6UG0 - chains C and D of the 4 polymer chains in the assembly; structure by X-ray diffraction, 1.83 A resolution.

# Chain C
Molecule: Nitrogenase molybdenum-iron protein alpha chain
From: Azotobacter vinelandii
Notes: EC 1.18.6.1
Reference sequence: P07328 (NIFD_AZOVI); numbering as in UniProt (aligned over 1-492)
Amino-acid sequence (492 residues; row label = number of the first residue in the row):
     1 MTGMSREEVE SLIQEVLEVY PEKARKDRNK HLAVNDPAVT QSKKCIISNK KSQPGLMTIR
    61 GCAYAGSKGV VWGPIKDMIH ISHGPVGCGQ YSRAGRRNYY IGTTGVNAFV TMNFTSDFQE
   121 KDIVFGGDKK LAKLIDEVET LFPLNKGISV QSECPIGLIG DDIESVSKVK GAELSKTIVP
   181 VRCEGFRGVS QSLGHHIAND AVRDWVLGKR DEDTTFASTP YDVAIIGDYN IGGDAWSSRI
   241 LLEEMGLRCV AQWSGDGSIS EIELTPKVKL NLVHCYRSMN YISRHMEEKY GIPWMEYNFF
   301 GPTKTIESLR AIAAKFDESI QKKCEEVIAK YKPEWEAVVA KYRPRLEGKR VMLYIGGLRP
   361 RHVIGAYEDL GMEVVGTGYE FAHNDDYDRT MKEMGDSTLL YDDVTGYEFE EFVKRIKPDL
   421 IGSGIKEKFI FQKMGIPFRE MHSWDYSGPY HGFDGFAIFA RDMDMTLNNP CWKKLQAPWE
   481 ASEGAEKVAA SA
Unresolved in the structure: 1-4, 481-492
Bound ions: fe(8)-S(7) cluster, oxidized Fe: C62, C88, C154 (shared with C70(D), C95(D), C153(D), S188(D) of chain D); Fe ion: C275 (together with nitrogen molecule)
Small-molecule neighbours:
  - fe(8)-S(7) cluster, oxidized (1CL): C62, Y64, P85, V86, G87, C88, Y91, E153, C154, G185
  - hydrosulfuric acid (H2S): R93, T104, T111, M112
  - 3-hydroxy-3-carboxy-adipic acid (HCA): A65, G95, R96, Q191, G424, I425, K426, E440, H442
  - nitrogen molecule / ICZ: V70, R96, H195, Y229, I231, C275, S278, I355, G356, G357, L358, R359, P360, F381, M441, H442
  - molybdenum atom (MO), molecule 1: N29, K30, L32, A33, C45
  - molybdenum atom (MO), molecule 2: P37, A38, V39, T40
Curated features (UniProtKB/Swiss-Prot):
  - binding site ([8Fe-7S] cluster): C62, C88, C154
  - binding site ([7Fe-Mo-9S-C-homocitryl] cluster): C275, H442
  - mutagenesis: H195 (H195Q: No nitrogenase activity)
Reported in the primary citation:
  - binding site for nitrogen molecule: R96, H195, G356, G357
  - catalytic residues: R96, H195 (proposed by the authors, not directly observed)

# Chain D
Molecule: Nitrogenase molybdenum-iron protein beta chain
From: Azotobacter vinelandii
Notes: EC 1.18.6.1
Reference sequence: P07329 (NIFK_AZOVI); numbering as in UniProt (aligned over 1-523)
Amino-acid sequence (523 residues; row label = number of the first residue in the row):
     1 MSQQVDKIKA SYPLFLDQDY KDMLAKKRDG FEEKYPQDKI DEVFQWTTTK EYQELNFQRE
    61 ALTVNPAKAC QPLGAVLCAL GFEKTMPYVH GSQGCVAYFR SYFNRHFREP VSCVSDSMTE
   121 DAAVFGGQQN MKDGLQNCKA TYKPDMIAVS TTCMAEVIGD DLNAFINNSK KEGFIPDEFP
   181 VPFAHTPSFV GSHVTGWDNM FEGIARYFTL KSMDDKVVGS NKKINIVPGF ETYLGNFRVI
   241 KRMLSEMGVG YSLLSDPEEV LDTPADGQFR MYAGGTTQEE MKDAPNALNT VLLQPWHLEK
   301 TKKFVEGTWK HEVPKLNIPM GLDWTDEFLM KVSEISGQPI PASLTKERGR LVDMMTDSHT
   361 WLHGKRFALW GDPDFVMGLV KFLLELGCEP VHILCHNGNK RWKKAVDAIL AASPYGKNAT
   421 VYIGKDLWHL RSLVFTDKPD FMIGNSYGKF IQRDTLHKGK EFEVPLIRIG FPIFDRHHLH
   481 RSTTLGYEGA MQILTTLVNS ILERLDEETR GMQATDYNHD LVR
Unresolved in the structure: 1
Bound ions: fe(8)-S(7) cluster, oxidized Fe: C70, C95, C153, S188 (shared with C62(C), C88(C), C154(C) of chain C); Fe ion site 1: R108, E109 (shared with 2 residues of chain B); Fe ion site 2: D353, D357 (shared with 2 residues of chain B)
Small-molecule neighbours: fe(8)-S(7) cluster, oxidized (1CL): C70, P72, S92, G94, C95, Y98, F99, T152, C153, S188
Curated features (UniProtKB/Swiss-Prot):
  - binding site ([8Fe-7S] cluster): C70, C95, C153, S188

# Chain C / chain D interface
Contacting residue pairs (200; chain C residue first):
  V19(C) - A140(D)
  V19(C) - K143(D)
  Y20(C) - T141(D)
  P21(C) - Q136(D)
  P21(C) - N137(D)
  P21(C) - A140(D)
  K23(C) - D133(D)  salt bridge
  A24(C) - N137(D)
  S52(C) - Q93(D)  hydrogen bond
  S52(C) - S117(D)
  P54(C) - S115(D)
  P54(C) - D116(D)
  P54(C) - N130(D)
  P54(C) - G134(D)
  P54(C) - N137(D)  hydrogen bond (backbone-side chain)
  G55(C) - V114(D)
  G55(C) - S115(D)  hydrogen bond (backbone-backbone)
  G55(C) - D116(D)
  G55(C) - G134(D)
  G55(C) - C138(D)
  G55(C) - Y142(D)
  L56(C) - N137(D)
  L56(C) - T141(D)
  L56(C) - Y142(D)  hydrogen bond (backbone-side chain)
  M57(C) - M86(D)  hydrophobic
  M57(C) - R100(D)
  M57(C) - C113(D)
  M57(C) - V114(D)  hydrophobic
  M57(C) - Y142(D)
  M57(C) - M271(D)  hydrophobic
  T58(C) - Q93(D)
  T58(C) - R100(D)
  R60(C) - Q93(D)
  R60(C) - A97(D)
  G61(C) - Q93(D)  hydrogen bond (backbone-side chain)
  G61(C) - G94(D)
  C62(C) - G94(D)
  Y64(C) - Y98(D)
  A65(C) - Y98(D)
  K76(C) - E32(D)  salt bridge
  P85(C) - S188(D)
  P85(C) - F189(D)  hydrophobic
  V86(C) - P66(D)  hydrophobic
  V86(C) - A69(D)
  G87(C) - C70(D)
  Q90(C) - P66(D)  hydrogen bond (side chain-backbone)
  Q90(C) - K68(D)  hydrogen bond (side chain-backbone)
  Q90(C) - Y102(D)
  Q90(C) - Y447(D)
  Y91(C) - A69(D)
  Y91(C) - C70(D)  hydrogen bond (side chain-backbone)
  Y91(C) - L73(D)
  Y91(C) - Y98(D)  hydrophobic
  Y91(C) - F99(D)  hydrophobic
  Y91(C) - Y102(D)  hydrophobic
  S92(C) - Y98(D)
  R93(C) - N65(D)  hydrogen bond
  R93(C) - Y447(D)
  R93(C) - F450(D)
  G95(C) - R105(D)
  Y99(C) - S11(D)
  T103(C) - I40(D)
  T104(C) - R453(D)
  T104(C) - D454(D)
  V106(C) - I40(D)
  V106(C) - V43(D)  hydrophobic
  V106(C) - F44(D)  hydrophobic
  N107(C) - K34(D)
  N107(C) - I40(D)
  M112(C) - V64(D)  hydrophobic
  M112(C) - N65(D)
  M112(C) - W428(D)  hydrophobic
  N113(C) - T63(D)
  N113(C) - V64(D)
  N113(C) - N65(D)  hydrogen bond (backbone-backbone)
  N113(C) - P66(D)
  F114(C) - L62(D)  hydrophobic
  F114(C) - T63(D)
  F114(C) - V64(D)  hydrophobic
  T115(C) - L62(D)
  T115(C) - T63(D)  hydrogen bond (backbone-backbone)
  D117(C) - T63(D)
  D117(C) - K68(D)  salt bridge
  F118(C) - F189(D)
  Q119(C) - K68(D)
  Q119(C) - F189(D)
  E120(C) - F189(D)  hydrogen bond (backbone-backbone)
  I123(C) - F189(D)  hydrophobic
  K130(C) - A61(D)
  K133(C) - E60(D)  salt bridge
  K133(C) - A61(D)
  L134(C) - A61(D)
  L134(C) - L62(D)  hydrophobic
  E137(C) - R59(D)
  E137(C) - E60(D)  hydrogen bond (side chain-backbone)
  E137(C) - A61(D)  hydrogen bond (side chain-backbone)
  E137(C) - L62(D)  hydrogen bond (side chain-backbone)
  V138(C) - L62(D)  hydrophobic
  T140(C) - W46(D)
  L141(C) - Y52(D)  hydrogen bond (backbone-side chain)
  L141(C) - L55(D)  hydrophobic
  L141(C) - N56(D)
  L141(C) - R59(D)
  F142(C) - W428(D)  hydrophobic
  L144(C) - Y35(D)
  L144(C) - V43(D)  hydrophobic
  K146(C) - E32(D)  hydrogen bond (side chain-backbone)
  K146(C) - E33(D)  hydrogen bond (side chain-backbone)
  C154(C) - S92(D)
  P155(C) - C153(D)
  L158(C) - A123(D)  hydrophobic
  L158(C) - M154(D)  hydrophobic
  L158(C) - V157(D)  hydrophobic
  I159(C) - V157(D)  hydrophobic
  F186(C) - T119(D)
  F186(C) - E120(D)  hydrogen bond (backbone-backbone)
  F186(C) - M154(D)  hydrophobic
  G188(C) - T119(D)
  V189(C) - Q93(D)  hydrogen bond (backbone-side chain)
  R210(C) - E33(D)  salt bridge
  G232(C) - S11(D)
  G232(C) - F15(D)
  G233(C) - F15(D)
  W236(C) - F15(D)  hydrophobic
  W236(C) - Y20(D)
  W236(C) - M23(D)
  W236(C) - L24(D)
  S237(C) - Y20(D)
  R239(C) - M23(D)
  R239(C) - K27(D)
  R239(C) - F31(D)
  I240(C) - D19(D)
  I240(C) - Y20(D)
  I240(C) - M23(D)
  E243(C) - M23(D)
  R248(C) - F31(D)
  C249(C) - F31(D)
  V250(C) - F31(D)
  Q252(C) - K27(D)
  D256(C) - K27(D)  salt bridge
  D256(C) - E32(D)
  S258(C) - F31(D)
  S258(C) - E32(D)
  S260(C) - F31(D)  hydrogen bond (side chain-backbone)
  S260(C) - E32(D)  hydrogen bond (side chain-backbone)
  S260(C) - E33(D)
  E261(C) - K27(D)  salt bridge
  E261(C) - F31(D)  hydrogen bond (backbone-backbone)
  E261(C) - E32(D)
  L264(C) - F31(D)
  K330(C) - S2(D)
  E334(C) - S2(D)
  E334(C) - Q3(D)  hydrogen bond (side chain-backbone)
  A337(C) - V5(D)
  V338(C) - V5(D)
  K341(C) - V5(D)
  G406(C) - Y142(D)  hydrogen bond (backbone-side chain)
  Y407(C) - T141(D)
  Y407(C) - Y142(D)  hydrogen bond (backbone-side chain)
  E410(C) - F269(D)
  I425(C) - S101(D)
  I425(C) - N104(D)
  I425(C) - R105(D)
  K426(C) - A97(D)
  K426(C) - R100(D)
  K426(C) - N104(D)
  F429(C) - N104(D)
  F429(C) - R108(D)
  F429(C) - E109(D)
  F429(C) - P110(D)
  I430(C) - P110(D)
  I430(C) - F269(D)  hydrophobic
  K433(C) - E109(D)  salt bridge
  K433(C) - P110(D)
  K433(C) - T263(D)  hydrogen bond (side chain-backbone)
  K433(C) - P264(D)
  K433(C) - A265(D)
  K433(C) - D266(D)
  K433(C) - G267(D)  hydrogen bond (backbone-backbone)
  K433(C) - Q268(D)  hydrogen bond (backbone-backbone)
  M434(C) - G267(D)
  M434(C) - F269(D)
  G448(C) - A10(D)
  G448(C) - S11(D)  hydrogen bond (backbone-backbone)
  P449(C) - S11(D)
  P449(C) - L14(D)  hydrophobic
  P449(C) - F15(D)  hydrophobic
  D454(C) - S2(D)  hydrogen bond (side chain-backbone)
  D454(C) - Q3(D)  hydrogen bond (backbone-side chain)
  D454(C) - Y20(D)  hydrogen bond
  A457(C) - Q3(D)
  A457(C) - I8(D)
  I458(C) - Q3(D)
  I458(C) - I8(D)  hydrophobic
  I458(C) - K9(D)
  I458(C) - A10(D)  hydrophobic
  R461(C) - I8(D)
  L475(C) - A265(D)
  L475(C) - D266(D)
  L475(C) - G267(D)
Other interface residues (no listed pair), chain C (113 interface residues in all): Q53, I59, D77, I81, C88, R97, I101, G105, T111, S116, P143, G185, R187, S190, F216, Y331, Y342, T405, Q432
Other interface residues (no listed pair), chain D (99 interface residues in all): D6, K39, Q58, A67, S112, M118, Q129, I158, V190, H396

# Overview
113 residues of chain C face 99 of chain D across their interface, with 33 hydrogen bonds and 8 salt bridges.
Among the polar pairs are K23(C)-D133(D), K76(C)-E32(D) and D117(C)-K68(D). The paper reports catalytic
residues R96(C) and H195(C); a binding site for nitrogen molecule at R96(C), H195(C) and G356(C) among others.
Here chain C is Nitrogenase molybdenum-iron protein alpha chain and chain D is Nitrogenase molybdenum-iron
protein beta chain, both from Azotobacter vinelandii. Entry 6UG0 (N2-bound Nitrogenase MoFe-protein from
Azotobacter vinelandii) was determined by X-ray diffraction (same publication as 6VXT).
